Entry 3VFR (X-ray diffraction, 1.85 A resolution); this record covers chains A and C of the 3 polymer chains in the assembly.

Chain A:
Name: MHC class I antigen
Organism: Homo sapiens
UniProt: C5MK56 (C5MK56_HUMAN); residues 1-276 here correspond to UniProt positions 25-300 (UniProt number = residue number + 24)
Sequence (276 residues; row label = number of the first residue in the row):
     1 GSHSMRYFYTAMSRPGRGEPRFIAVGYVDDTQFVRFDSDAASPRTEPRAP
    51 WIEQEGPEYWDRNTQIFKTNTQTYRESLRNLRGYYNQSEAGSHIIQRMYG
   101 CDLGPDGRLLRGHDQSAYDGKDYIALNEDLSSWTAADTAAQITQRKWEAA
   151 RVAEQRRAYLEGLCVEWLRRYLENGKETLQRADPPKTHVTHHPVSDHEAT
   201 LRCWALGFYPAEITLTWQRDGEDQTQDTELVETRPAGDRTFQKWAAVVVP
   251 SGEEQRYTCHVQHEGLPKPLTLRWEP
Cystine bridges: C101-C164, C203-C259
Reported in the primary citation:
  - mutagenesis - L163A: unchanged binding to SB27 TCR
  - contacts within the chain: R151-E154 (salt bridge), R157-E161 (salt bridge)

Chain C:
Name: LPEP peptide from EBV, P4A, LPEALPQGQLTAY
Sequence (13 residues; numbered 1 to 13; the number before each row is that of its first residue):
     1 LPEALPQGQLTAY

Interface between chain A and chain C:
Pairs across the interface (48):
  M5(A) with L1(C)
  Y7(A) with L1(C), hydrogen bond (side chain-backbone); P2(C)
  Y9(A) with P2(C)
  Y59(A) with L1(C), hydrophobic
  R62(A) with L1(C)
  N63(A) with L1(C); P2(C)
  Q65(A) with L5(C)
  I66(A) with E3(C); A4(C), hydrophobic; L5(C), hydrophobic
  F67(A) with P2(C), hydrophobic
  T69(A) with L5(C); L10(C)
  N70(A) with L10(C)
  T73(A) with L10(C); A12(C)
  Y74(A) with Y13(C), hydrogen bond
  E76(A) with A12(C)
  S77(A) with A12(C); Y13(C), hydrogen bond (side chain-backbone)
  N80(A) with A12(C); Y13(C)
  L81(A) with Y13(C), hydrophobic
  Y84(A) with Y13(C), hydrogen bond (side chain-backbone)
  I95(A) with Y13(C)
  R97(A) with E3(C), salt bridge; Y13(C)
  Y99(A) with P2(C); E3(C), hydrogen bond (side chain-backbone)
  S116(A) with Y13(C), hydrogen bond
  Y123(A) with Y13(C), hydrophobic
  T143(A) with Y13(C), hydrogen bond (side chain-backbone)
  K146(A) with A12(C); Y13(C), hydrogen bond (side chain-backbone)
  W147(A) with T11(C); A12(C), hydrogen bond (side chain-backbone); Y13(C), hydrophobic
  A150(A) with T11(C)
  V152(A) with T11(C)
  Q155(A) with P6(C)
  R156(A) with E3(C), salt bridge
  Y159(A) with L1(C), hydrogen bond (side chain-backbone); P2(C); E3(C)
  W167(A) with L1(C)
  Y171(A) with L1(C), hydrogen bond (side chain-backbone)
Other interface residues (no listed pair), chain A (36 interface residues in all): Q96, I124, L163
The authors on this interface:
  - interface residues, chain A: Q155(A)

Overview:
Chain A and chain C form an interface of 36 and 10 residues respectively, with 11 hydrogen bonds and 2 salt
bridges. Polar pairs include R97(A)-E3(C), R156(A)-E3(C) and Y7(A)-L1(C). From the paper: L163A of chain A
leaves binding to SB27 TCR unchanged; the interface residue Q155(A).
Here chain A is MHC class I antigen (Homo sapiens) and chain C is LPEP peptide from EBV, P4A, LPEALPQGQLTAY.
Entry 3VFR (crystal structure of HLA B*3508LPEP-P4Ala, peptide mutant P4-ala) was determined by X-ray
diffraction (same publication as 3VFM, 3VFN, 3VFO, 3VFP, 3VFS, 3VFT and 3 further entries).
